Entry 3T1Y (X-ray diffraction, 2.80 A resolution); this record covers chains A and T of the 23 polymer chains in the assembly.

== Chain A ==
Molecule: 16S rRNA
From: Thermus thermophilus
Sequence (1513 nucleotides; each row starts with the number of its first residue; note: 4 numbers in that range are skipped by the numbering (no residue carries them; nothing is unmodelled there)):
     5 UGGAGAGUUUGAUCCUGGCUCAGGGUGAACGCUGGCGGCGUGCCUAAGAC
    55 AUGCAAGUCGUGCGGGCCGCGGGGUUUUACUCCGUGGUCAGCGGCGGACG
   105 GGUGAGUAACGCGUGGGUGACCUACCCGGAAGAGGGGGACAACCCGGGGA
   155 AACUCGGGCUAAUCCCCCAUGUGGACCCGCCCCUUGGGGUGUGUCCAAAG
   205 GGCUUUGCCCGCUUCCGGAUGGGCCCGCGUCCCAUCAGCUAGUUGGUGGG
   255 GUAAUGGCCCACCAAGGCGACGACGGGUAGCCGGUCUGAGAGGAUGGCCG
   305 GCCACAGGGGCACUGAGACACGGGCCCCACUCCUACGGGAGGCAGCAGUU
   355 AGGAAUCUUCCGCAAUGGGCGCAAGCCUGACGGAGCGACGCCGCUUGGAG
   405 GAAGAAGCCCUUCGGGGUGUAAACUCCUGAACCCGGGACGAAACCCCCGA
   455 CGAGGGGACUGACGGUACCGGGGUAAUAGCGCCGGCCAACUCCGUGCCAG
   505 CAGCCGCGGUAAUACGGAGGGCGCGAGCGUUACCCGGAUUCACUGGGCGU
   555 AAAGGGCGUGUAGGCGGCCUGGGGCGUCCCAUGUGAAAGACCACGGCUCA
   605 ACCGUGGGGGAGCGUGGGAUACGCUCAGGCUAGACGGUGGGAGAGGGUGG
   655 UGGAAUUCCCGGAGUAGCGGUGAAAUGCGCAGAUACCGGGAGGAACGCCG
   705 AUGGCGAAGGCAGCCACCUGGUCCACCCGUGACGCUGAGGCGCGAAAGCG
   755 UGGGGAGCAAACCGGAUUAGAUACCCGGGUAGUCCACGCCCUAAACGAUG
   805 CGCGCUAGGUCUCUGGGUCUCCUGGGGGCCGAAGCUAACGCGUUAAGCGC
   855 GCCGCCUGGGGAGUACGGCCGCAAGGCUGAAACUCAAAGGAAUUGACGGG
   905 GGCCCGCACAAGCGGUGGAGCAUGUGGUUUAAUUCGAAGCAACGCGAAGA
   955 ACCUUACCAGGCCUUGACAUGCUAGGGAACCCGGGUGAAAGCCUGGGGUG
  1005 CCCCGCGAGGGGAGCCCUAGCACAGGUGCUGCAUGGCCGUCGUCAGCUCG
  1055 UGCCGUGAGGUGUUGGGUUAAGUCCCGCAACGAGCGCAACCCCCGCCGUU
  1105 AGUUGCCAGCGGUUCGGCCGGGCACUCUAACGGGACUGCCCGCGAAAGCG
  1155 GGAGGAAGGAGGGGACGACGUCUGGUCAGCAUGGCCCUUACGGCCUGGGC
  1205 GACACACGUGCUACAAUGCCCACUACAAAGCGAUGCCACCCGGCAACGGG
  1255 GAGCUAAUCGCAAAAAGGUGGGCCCAGUUCGGAUUGGGGUCUGCAACCCG
  1305 ACCCCAUGAAGCCGGAAUCGCUAGUAAUCGCGGAUCAGCCAUGCCGCGGU
  1355 GAAUACGUUCCCGGGCCUUGUACACACCGCCCGUCACGCCAUGGGAGCGG
  1405 GCUCUACCCGAAGUCGCCGGGAGCCUACGGGCAGGCGCCGAGGGUAGGGC
  1455 CCGUGACUGGGGCGAAGUCGUAACAAGGUAGCUGUACCGGAAGGUGCGGC
  1505 UGGAUCA
  1516 CUUUCU
Sequence notes: insertion (1517-1521)
Ion coordination: Mg2+ site 1: U12, G21, G22; Mg2+ site 2 near G21 (its only coordinating residue here); Mg2+ site 3 near G38 (its only coordinating residue here); Mg2+ site 4: G44, G391; Mg2+ site 5: C48, G108; Mg2+ site 6 near A53 (its only coordinating residue here); Mg2+ site 7 near U56 (its only coordinating residue here); Mg2+ site 8: C58, U382, G383; Mg2+ site 9: A109, G110, G284; Mg2+ site 10: C114, G115; Mg2+ site 11 near G142 (its only coordinating residue here); Mg2+ site 12: C147, C163; 97 more Mg2+ sites not listed
Small-molecule neighbours: paromomycin (PAR): G1387, U1388, C1389, A1390, C1391, G1466, C1467, G1468, A1469, A1470, G1471, U1472, C1473

== Chain T ==
Name: 30S ribosomal protein S20
From: Thermus thermophilus
UniProt: P62661 (RS20_THET2); residues 1-106 here = UniProt positions 1-106
Chain sequence (106 residues; each row starts with the number of its first residue):
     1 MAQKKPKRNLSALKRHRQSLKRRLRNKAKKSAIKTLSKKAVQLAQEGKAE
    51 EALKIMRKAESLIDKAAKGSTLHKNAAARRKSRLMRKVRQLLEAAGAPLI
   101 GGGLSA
Unresolved in the structure: 1-7

== How chain A and chain T interact ==
Contacting residue pairs - 97 pairs, chain A then chain T:
  A60(A) with Leu10(T), phosphate contact
  G61(A) with Leu10(T), phosphate contact
  G95(A) with Arg17(T), salt bridge to the phosphate
  C96(A) with Lys14(T), salt bridge to the phosphate; Arg17(T), salt bridge to the phosphate
  G97(A) with Lys14(T), hydrogen bond to the base; Gln18(T), hydrogen bond to the phosphate
  G98(A) with Gln18(T), hydrogen bond to the phosphate; Arg22(T), salt bridge to the phosphate
  C99(A) with Arg15(T), base contact
  G100(A) with Arg15(T), hydrogen bond to the base
  G101(A) with Arg15(T), base contact
  C125(A) with Asn75(T), phosphate contact
  C126(A) with Lys74(T), hydrogen bond to the phosphate; Asn75(T), hydrogen bond to the phosphate
  U127(A) with Lys74(T), salt bridge to the phosphate
  C169(A) with Arg25(T), sugar contact; Lys29(T), phosphate contact
  C170(A) with Lys29(T), salt bridge to the phosphate
  C171(A) with Lys65(T), salt bridge to the phosphate
  C172(A) with Lys65(T), salt bridge to the phosphate
  A179(A) with Glu60(T), base contact; Ala78(T), phosphate contact; Lys81(T), hydrogen bond to the base
  C180(A) with Ala78(T), sugar contact; Lys81(T), sugar contact; Ser82(T), hydrogen bond to the phosphate; Met85(T), hydrogen bond to the sugar
  C181(A) with Ser82(T), hydrogen bond to the phosphate; Met85(T), sugar contact; Arg89(T), hydrogen bond to the sugar; Gly103(T), base contact; Leu104(T), base contact; Ser105(T), hydrogen bond to the base
  C182(A) with Arg86(T), salt bridge to the phosphate; Arg89(T), hydrogen bond to the sugar; Ser105(T), hydrogen bond to the base
  U196(A) with Ser105(T), hydrogen bond to the base
  G197(A) with Gly101(T), sugar contact; Gly102(T), hydrogen bond to the sugar; Gly103(T), hydrogen bond to the base; Leu104(T), hydrogen bond to the sugar; Ser105(T), base contact
  U198(A) with Arg57(T), phosphate contact; Glu60(T), hydrogen bond to the sugar; Gly102(T), sugar contact; Gly103(T), sugar contact
  C199(A) with Arg57(T), phosphate contact; Glu60(T), sugar contact; Ser61(T), hydrogen bond to the phosphate; Asp64(T), hydrogen bond to the sugar
  C200(A) with Ser61(T), hydrogen bond to the phosphate; Asp64(T), sugar contact; Lys65(T), salt bridge to the phosphate; Lys68(T), hydrogen bond to the sugar
  A201(A) with Lys65(T), phosphate contact; Lys68(T), hydrogen bond to the sugar
  U218(A) with Lys68(T), sugar contact
  G253(A) with Lys87(T), phosphate contact
  G254(A) with Arg83(T), salt bridge to the phosphate; Lys87(T), salt bridge to the phosphate
  G255(A) with Arg83(T), salt bridge to the phosphate
  U256(A) with Arg79(T), salt bridge to the phosphate; Arg83(T), hydrogen bond to the base
  A257(A) with Lys74(T), sugar contact; Asn75(T), hydrogen bond to the sugar; Ala76(T), phosphate contact
  A258(A) with Asn75(T), phosphate contact; Arg79(T), salt bridge to the phosphate
  C317(A) with Arg23(T), sugar contact
  U318(A) with Ser19(T), sugar contact; Arg22(T), phosphate contact; Arg23(T), phosphate contact; Asn26(T), hydrogen bond to the phosphate
  G319(A) with Arg22(T), salt bridge to the phosphate; Asn26(T), hydrogen bond to the phosphate; Ser70(T), hydrogen bond to the phosphate
  A320(A) with Ser70(T), hydrogen bond to the phosphate; Lys74(T), sugar contact
  G327(A) with Leu10(T), phosphate contact
  G328(A) with His16(T), sugar contact
  U1418(A) with Arg23(T), salt bridge to the phosphate
  G1420(A) with Lys34(T), salt bridge to the phosphate
  C1421(A) with Lys38(T), salt bridge to the phosphate
  G1433(A) with Leu36(T), sugar contact; Lys39(T), hydrogen bond to the phosphate
  G1434(A) with Ala32(T), phosphate contact; Thr35(T), phosphate contact; Lys39(T), salt bridge to the phosphate
  G1435(A) with Ala28(T), phosphate contact; Ser31(T), phosphate contact; Ala32(T), phosphate contact; Thr35(T), hydrogen bond to the phosphate
  C1436(A) with Lys27(T), phosphate contact; Ala28(T), phosphate contact; Ser31(T), hydrogen bond to the phosphate
  A1437(A) with Lys27(T), salt bridge to the phosphate
Other interface residues (no listed pair), chain A (52 interface residues in all): C168, G195, A344, G345, C1419
Other interface residues (no listed pair), chain T (51 interface residues in all): Arg8, Ala12, Lys21, Leu24, Arg80, Ala106

== In short ==
52 residues of chain A face 51 of chain T across their interface, with 33 hydrogen bonds and 21 salt bridges.
Polar pairs include G97(A)-Lys14(T), G100(A)-Arg15(T) and A179(A)-Lys81(T). Bound to chain A: paromomycin. The
Mg2+ site 1 is built by U12(A), G21(A) and G22(A).
Here chain A is 16S rRNA and chain T is 30S ribosomal protein S20, both from Thermus thermophilus. Entry 3T1Y
(Structure of the Thermus thermophilus 30S ribosomal subunit complexed with a human anti-codon stem loop
(HASL) ...) was determined by X-ray diffraction together with 3T1H from the same study.
